5GKG - chains A and B of the 4 polymer chains in the assembly; structure by X-ray diffraction, 2.60 A resolution.

Chain A (and B):
Molecule: Endonuclease EndoMS
Source organism: Thermococcus kodakarensis KOD1
Notes: EC 3.1.-.-; chain B of this document is another copy of the same molecule, construct and numbering; everything in this record applies to it too
Reference sequence: Q5JER9 (NUCS_THEKO); residue numbers follow UniProt; this construct covers 1-252
Amino-acid sequence (252 residues; each row starts with the number of its first residue):
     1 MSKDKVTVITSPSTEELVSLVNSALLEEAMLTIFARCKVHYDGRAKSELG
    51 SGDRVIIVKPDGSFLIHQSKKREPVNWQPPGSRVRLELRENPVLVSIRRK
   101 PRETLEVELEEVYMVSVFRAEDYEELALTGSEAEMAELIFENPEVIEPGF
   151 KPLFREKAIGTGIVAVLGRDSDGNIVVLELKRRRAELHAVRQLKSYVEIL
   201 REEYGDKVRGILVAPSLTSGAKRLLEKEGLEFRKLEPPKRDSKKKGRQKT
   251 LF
Not modelled in the structure: 1, 241-252
Sequence notes: engineered mutation A165 (Asp in Q5JER9)
Ion coordination: Mg2+: E179, Q192 (shared with 1 residue of chain C; 1 residue of chain D)

Chain A / chain B interface:
Contacting residue pairs (148):
  K5(A) - D53(B)  salt bridge
  K5(A) - Y113(B)
  V6(A) - F34(B)  hydrophobic
  V6(A) - Y113(B)  hydrophobic
  V8(A) - V8(B)  hydrophobic
  V8(A) - T10(B)
  T10(A) - V8(B)
  M30(A) - V55(B)  hydrophobic
  M30(A) - Q68(B)
  M30(A) - S69(B)
  T32(A) - F34(B)
  F34(A) - V6(B)  hydrophobic
  F34(A) - T32(B)
  F34(A) - S116(B)
  F34(A) - F118(B)  hydrophobic
  A35(A) - F118(B)
  D42(A) - K239(B)  salt bridge
  G43(A) - K239(B)  hydrogen bond (backbone-side chain)
  R44(A) - R182(B)  hydrogen bond (backbone-side chain)
  A45(A) - T129(B)
  A45(A) - R182(B)
  A45(A) - K239(B)
  K46(A) - L128(B)
  K46(A) - T129(B)  hydrogen bond (backbone-backbone)
  K46(A) - K239(B)
  S47(A) - L126(B)
  S47(A) - A127(B)
  E48(A) - L126(B)
  E48(A) - A127(B)  hydrogen bond (backbone-backbone)
  L49(A) - E124(B)
  L49(A) - E125(B)
  L49(A) - L126(B)
  G50(A) - E124(B)
  S51(A) - E124(B)
  G52(A) - E121(B)
  G52(A) - D122(B)
  D53(A) - K5(B)  salt bridge
  D53(A) - F118(B)
  D53(A) - A120(B)
  D53(A) - E121(B)  hydrogen bond (backbone-backbone)
  D53(A) - D122(B)
  R54(A) - F118(B)
  R54(A) - D122(B)  salt bridge
  R54(A) - E124(B)
  V55(A) - M30(B)  hydrophobic
  V55(A) - F118(B)  hydrophobic
  I57(A) - I57(B)  hydrophobic
  K59(A) - H67(B)  hydrogen bond
  K59(A) - Q68(B)  hydrogen bond (side chain-backbone)
  K59(A) - S69(B)
  K59(A) - K70(B)  hydrogen bond (side chain-backbone)
  K59(A) - K71(B)  hydrogen bond (side chain-backbone)
  P60(A) - S69(B)
  D61(A) - S69(B)
  D61(A) - K70(B)
  D61(A) - K71(B)  hydrogen bond (side chain-backbone)
  S63(A) - K71(B)  hydrogen bond (side chain-backbone)
  S63(A) - R72(B)
  L65(A) - H67(B)
  L65(A) - R72(B)
  H67(A) - K59(B)  hydrogen bond
  H67(A) - L65(B)
  Q68(A) - M30(B)
  Q68(A) - K59(B)  hydrogen bond (backbone-side chain)
  Q68(A) - D122(B)
  Q68(A) - E124(B)
  S69(A) - M30(B)
  S69(A) - K59(B)
  S69(A) - P60(B)
  S69(A) - D61(B)
  K70(A) - K59(B)  hydrogen bond (backbone-side chain)
  K70(A) - D61(B)
  K71(A) - K59(B)  hydrogen bond (backbone-side chain)
  K71(A) - D61(B)  hydrogen bond (backbone-side chain)
  K71(A) - S63(B)  hydrogen bond (backbone-side chain)
  K71(A) - P80(B)
  R72(A) - S63(B)
  R72(A) - L65(B)
  R72(A) - E73(B)  salt bridge
  R72(A) - P74(B)
  R72(A) - W77(B)
  E73(A) - K59(B)
  E73(A) - R72(B)  salt bridge
  P74(A) - R72(B)
  V75(A) - L126(B)  hydrophobic
  N76(A) - L126(B)
  W77(A) - R72(B)
  P80(A) - K71(B)
  Y113(A) - K5(B)  hydrogen bond
  Y113(A) - V6(B)  hydrophobic
  Y113(A) - F118(B)  hydrophobic
  M114(A) - V8(B)  hydrophobic
  S116(A) - F34(B)
  F118(A) - F34(B)  hydrophobic
  F118(A) - D53(B)
  F118(A) - R54(B)
  F118(A) - V55(B)  hydrophobic
  F118(A) - Y113(B)  hydrophobic
  A120(A) - D53(B)
  E121(A) - G52(B)
  E121(A) - D53(B)  hydrogen bond (backbone-side chain)
  D122(A) - G52(B)
  D122(A) - D53(B)
  D122(A) - R54(B)  salt bridge
  D122(A) - Q68(B)  hydrogen bond
  E124(A) - L49(B)
  E124(A) - G50(B)
  E124(A) - S51(B)
  E124(A) - R54(B)
  E124(A) - Q68(B)  hydrogen bond (backbone-side chain)
  E125(A) - L49(B)
  L126(A) - S47(B)
  L126(A) - E48(B)
  L126(A) - L49(B)
  L126(A) - V75(B)  hydrophobic
  L126(A) - N76(B)
  A127(A) - S47(B)
  A127(A) - E48(B)  hydrogen bond (backbone-backbone)
  L128(A) - K46(B)
  L128(A) - S47(B)
  T129(A) - A45(B)
  T129(A) - K46(B)  hydrogen bond (backbone-backbone)
  G160(A) - R223(B)  hydrogen bond (backbone-side chain)
  T161(A) - L187(B)
  T161(A) - R223(B)  hydrogen bond
  T161(A) - K227(B)
  G162(A) - L187(B)
  R182(A) - R44(B)  hydrogen bond (side chain-backbone)
  R182(A) - A45(B)
  L187(A) - T161(B)
  L187(A) - G162(B)
  R191(A) - R191(B)
  R191(A) - S195(B)  hydrogen bond
  R191(A) - Y196(B)
  Q192(A) - R191(B)
  K194(A) - K194(B)
  K194(A) - E198(B)  salt bridge
  S195(A) - R191(B)  hydrogen bond
  Y196(A) - R191(B)
  E198(A) - K194(B)  salt bridge
  E202(A) - K227(B)
  R223(A) - G160(B)
  R223(A) - T161(B)  hydrogen bond
  K227(A) - E202(B)
  K239(A) - D42(B)  salt bridge
  K239(A) - G43(B)  hydrogen bond (side chain-backbone)
  K239(A) - A45(B)
  K239(A) - K46(B)
Other interface residues (no listed pair), chain A (73 interface residues in all): Q78, R119, G130, G220, L224
Other interface residues (no listed pair), chain B (72 interface residues in all): A35, Q78, M114, R119, Q192, I199, L224

Summary:
73 residues of chain A and 72 residues of chain B are in contact; the contacts include 30 hydrogen bonds and
10 salt bridges. Polar contacts include K5(A)-D53(B), D42(A)-K239(B) and R54(A)-D122(B). E179(A) and Q192(A)
coordinate Mg2+.
Both chains are Endonuclease EndoMS (Thermococcus kodakarensis KOD1). Entry 5GKG (Structure of EndoMS-dsDNA1''
complex) was determined by X-ray diffraction, deposited together with 5GKE, 5GKF, 5GKH, 5GKI and 5GKJ.
